3BQ1 - chains P and A of the 3 polymer chains in the assembly; structure by X-ray diffraction, 2.70 A resolution.

# Chain P
Molecule: 10-nt DNA strand
Sequence (10 nucleotides; row label = number of the first residue in the row):
     1 GAAGCCGGCG

# Chain A
Molecule: DNA polymerase IV
Source organism: Sulfolobus acidocaldarius
Notes: EC 2.7.7.7
Reference sequence: Q4JB80 (DPO4_SULAC); residue numbers follow UniProt; this construct covers 1-354
Chain sequence (354 residues; each row starts with the number of its first residue):
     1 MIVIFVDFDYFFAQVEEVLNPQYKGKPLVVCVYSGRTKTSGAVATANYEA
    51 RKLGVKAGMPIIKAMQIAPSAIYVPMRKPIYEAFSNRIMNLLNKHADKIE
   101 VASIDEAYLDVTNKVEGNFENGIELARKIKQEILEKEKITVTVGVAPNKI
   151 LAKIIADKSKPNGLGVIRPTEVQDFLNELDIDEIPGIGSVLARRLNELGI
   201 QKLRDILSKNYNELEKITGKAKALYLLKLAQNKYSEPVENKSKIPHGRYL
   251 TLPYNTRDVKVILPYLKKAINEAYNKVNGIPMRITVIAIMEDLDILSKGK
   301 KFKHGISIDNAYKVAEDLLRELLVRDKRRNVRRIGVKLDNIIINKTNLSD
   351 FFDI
Disordered / not traced: 345-354
Ion coordination: Ca2+: Asp7, Phe8, Asp105 (together with 2'-3'-dideoxyguanosine-5'-triphosphate)
Small-molecule neighbours: 2'-3'-dideoxyguanosine-5'-triphosphate (DG3): Asp7, Phe8, Asp9, Tyr10, Phe11, Phe12, Ala44, Thr45, Arg51, Ala57, Gly58, Asp105, Lys160

# Interface between chain P and chain A
Contacting residue pairs (12):
  DA2(P) with Lys298(A), salt bridge to the phosphate; Arg325(A), sugar contact
  DA3(P) with Arg325(A), salt bridge to the phosphate
  DG7(P) with Val190(A), phosphate contact; Leu191(A), phosphate contact
  DG8(P) with Gly188(A), hydrogen bond to the phosphate; Ser189(A), phosphate contact; Val190(A), hydrogen bond to the phosphate; Leu191(A), hydrogen bond to the phosphate; Lys222(A), sugar contact
  DC9(P) with Gly186(A), hydrogen bond to the phosphate; Gly188(A), phosphate contact
Interface residues without a listed pair, chain P (6 interface residues in all): DG10
Interface residues without a listed pair, chain A (11 interface residues in all): Ser103, Pro185, Ile187

# In short
6 residues of chain P face 11 of chain A across their interface; the contacts include 4 hydrogen bonds and 2
salt bridges. Polar pairs include DG8(P)-Gly188(A), DG8(P)-Val190(A) and DG8(P)-Leu191(A). Chain A binds
2'-3'-dideoxyguanosine-5'-triphosphate. Asp7(A), Phe8(A) and Asp105(A) form the Ca2+ site.
Chain P is a 10-nt DNA strand and chain A is DNA polymerase IV (Sulfolobus acidocaldarius); the structure,
Insertion ternary complex of Dbh DNA polymerase, was determined by X-ray diffraction (same publication as 3BQ0
and 3BQ2).
